7FIK - chains W and e of the 32 polymer chains in the assembly; structure by electron microscopy, 3.70 A resolution.

Chain W:
Molecule: Nup155-prov protein
Organism: Xenopus laevis
UniProtKB: Q7ZWL0 (Q7ZWL0_XENLA); residues 1-1388 here = UniProt positions 1-1388
Chain sequence (1388 residues; each row starts with the number of its first residue):
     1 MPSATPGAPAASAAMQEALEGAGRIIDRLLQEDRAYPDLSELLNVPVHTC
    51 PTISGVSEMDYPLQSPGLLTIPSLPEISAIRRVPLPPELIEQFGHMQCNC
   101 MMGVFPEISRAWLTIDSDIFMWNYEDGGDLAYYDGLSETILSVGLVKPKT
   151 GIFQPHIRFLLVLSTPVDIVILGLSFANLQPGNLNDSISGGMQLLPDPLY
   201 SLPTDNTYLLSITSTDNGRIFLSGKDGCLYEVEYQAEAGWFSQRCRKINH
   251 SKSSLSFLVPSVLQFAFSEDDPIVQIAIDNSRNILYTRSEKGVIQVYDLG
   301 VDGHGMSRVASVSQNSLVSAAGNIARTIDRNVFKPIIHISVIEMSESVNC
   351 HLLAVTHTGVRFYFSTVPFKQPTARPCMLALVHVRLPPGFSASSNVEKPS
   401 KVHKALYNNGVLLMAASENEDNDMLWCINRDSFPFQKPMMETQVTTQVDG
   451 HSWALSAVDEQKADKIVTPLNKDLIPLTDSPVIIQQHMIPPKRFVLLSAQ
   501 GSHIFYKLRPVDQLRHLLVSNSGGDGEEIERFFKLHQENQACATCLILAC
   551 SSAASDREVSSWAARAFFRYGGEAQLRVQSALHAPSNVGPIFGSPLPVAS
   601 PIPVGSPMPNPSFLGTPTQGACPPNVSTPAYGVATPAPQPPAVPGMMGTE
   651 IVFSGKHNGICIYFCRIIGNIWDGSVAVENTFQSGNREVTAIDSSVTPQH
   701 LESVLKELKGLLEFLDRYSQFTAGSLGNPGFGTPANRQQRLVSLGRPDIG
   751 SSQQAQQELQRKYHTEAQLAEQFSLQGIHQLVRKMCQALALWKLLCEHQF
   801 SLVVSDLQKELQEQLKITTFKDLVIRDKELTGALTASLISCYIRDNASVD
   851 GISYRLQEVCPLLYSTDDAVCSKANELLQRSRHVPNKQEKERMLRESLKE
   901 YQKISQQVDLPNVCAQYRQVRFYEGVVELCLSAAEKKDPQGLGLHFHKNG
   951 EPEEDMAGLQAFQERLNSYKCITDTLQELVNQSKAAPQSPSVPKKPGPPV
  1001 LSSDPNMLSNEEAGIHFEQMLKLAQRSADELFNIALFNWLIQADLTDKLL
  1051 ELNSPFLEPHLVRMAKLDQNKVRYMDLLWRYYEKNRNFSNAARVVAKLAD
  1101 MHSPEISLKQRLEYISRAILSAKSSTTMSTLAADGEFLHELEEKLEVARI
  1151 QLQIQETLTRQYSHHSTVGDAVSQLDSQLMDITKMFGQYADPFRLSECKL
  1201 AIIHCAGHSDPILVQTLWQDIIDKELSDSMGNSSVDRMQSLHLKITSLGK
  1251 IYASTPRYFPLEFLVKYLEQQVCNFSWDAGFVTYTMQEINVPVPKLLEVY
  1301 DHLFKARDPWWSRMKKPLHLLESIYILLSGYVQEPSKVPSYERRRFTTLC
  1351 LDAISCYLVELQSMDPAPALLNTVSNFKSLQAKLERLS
Unresolved in the structure: 1-1055, 1068-1069, 1102-1108

Chain e:
Molecule: outer Nup160
Organism: Xenopus laevis
Chain sequence (1435 residues; each row starts with the number of its first residue):
     1 MAAAERHMTPFQAIDWAGSITLPMVQRVGGFTRAIMAASVNLERSYMELI
    51 GAERETSRRNFRDLSLRPDVNLVIGGPKYADCAGGYCYSESSSLLSATRN
   101 RFLHWTSYADTLELVEISLDINLVNNAVRLRILNCSILPGGVHICETPNN
   151 IVVLILTNQTVHRLILPHPSRMYRSEIISDSHIQSIFTDIGKTNFHDPSN
   201 TYVIPAIPGRAPNTTASTAWLSSDGEALFALPSISGGILVIKMPPHDMEG
   251 LVTIAELKQSSVMQRLLTGWMPSSIRGDQGPAHLPVSLAVHTLDHDSYLF
   301 ALCQDHKLRMWSYKDQMCLMVADMLEYVPVSKDIRQTAGTGHKLRLAFSE
   351 TLGILYLGVYLHTPKQGQFCVFQLMCAESNRYSLDHISSIFTNQETLIDF
   401 TFTLTSMDIWALWLDDDNQTVVKHINFEENQAGQWNPVFVNPLPEDDLAI
   451 SDEQEPQEAYLECLFAPGRFTIAAVQKAIQILRKGSGRVLDLSWEELRKD
   501 VTLTVENEIQNAVIDYDVSQEEFRQINIENWCKFYTCCLQYQETLSRPLA
   551 LLVHPDTNMVCLLRKGFLSFLAPCSLVEHLYLVPAEHLLTVDESVISDDI
   601 DAASDIVNLIQCLRMIADYISEDMAYLMESACCHLQSPERVAEQILEDLI
   651 ANDIDNIMENIQNKLQDTRNPIRAIGFLLQNMDYETNADMEQPQPNTRLN
   701 LSTLYGSITASSVVCQAICKISATRFLICRDLLILQHLLLRLGDMALIGA
   751 GQLLHSQQELIPRAAQLLLSYYMIRWGSQCLACAVPVDILESNLQHLSVL
   801 ELSDSQVEKRRYTSGIQTIVELFFEDVARKHFPHVFIQSGASQLQEPLNW
   851 SDLIKRITNYLLQLLWPSNPNFQFAECLMRNCQYTQLQEYVRLLLPWCQV
   901 NVGSCHFMLAQCYLVAGEGHKALDCFSQAASEVEREDFLEKLIRVEEGES
   951 VSPRLQYYNRVLRLLEDVGLPELVIQLATIAIGEASDDWRSQAALRTRIF
  1001 KHHLDMGHNNQAYDALTQIPDPSRQLDCLRQLVVVLCERSQLQDLVEFPY
  1051 VNLHNEVVGIIESRARAVDLMTHNYYELLYAFHIYRHNYRKAGSVMFEYG
  1101 MRLGREVRTLRGLQKQVNSYLACLNCLRLIRPEYAWIVQPVSGAVYERPG
  1151 ASPKRNYDGESSAVPSSSQIEILELRDLEKEYVLAQTRLTLAKHNPSTAA
  1201 IAGSSAAEEMVALLVQAGLFDTAISLCQTFKLALTSVFEGLACKCIRLQQ
  1251 GGEAAQAEAWEWLAANQLATVITTKESSATDEAWRLMISYLDKYEAKNTL
  1301 YHHCIINKLLSHGVPLPNWLINRYKAMDAAELLRLYLKYDLLEEAAELVL
  1351 EYVDALLGKGHQYFGIQAPLSATSQLVWFPYSAIDHLRQALGENESNQHN
  1401 QAILSKLQRKMDEYFQKLKKATDDYKKLVQKPLRA
Unresolved in the structure: 1-40, 260-275, 485-489, 621-667, 690-702, 743-758, 838-848, 942-951, 1146-1166, 1369-1372, 1431-1435

Interface between chain W and chain e:
Contacting residue pairs (29):
  R1307(W) - E966(e)  hydrogen bond (side chain-backbone)
  R1307(W) - D967(e)
  R1307(W) - K1001(e)
  R1344(W) - R1066(e)  hydrogen bond (side chain-backbone)
  R1344(W) - A1067(e)  hydrogen bond (side chain-backbone)
  R1344(W) - V1068(e)
  R1344(W) - R1102(e)
  R1344(W) - E1106(e)  salt bridge
  T1348(W) - R1064(e)  hydrogen bond (backbone-side chain)
  T1348(W) - A1067(e)  hydrogen bond (side chain-backbone)
  T1348(W) - V1068(e)
  L1351(W) - R1064(e)
  D1352(W) - R1064(e)  salt bridge
  L1358(W) - D1027(e)
  V1359(W) - Q1031(e)
  Q1362(W) - A994(e)
  Q1362(W) - T997(e)
  Q1362(W) - R1024(e)  hydrogen bond (backbone-side chain)
  Q1362(W) - D1027(e)  hydrogen bond
  S1363(W) - A994(e)
  S1363(W) - T997(e)
  S1363(W) - R998(e)  hydrogen bond (backbone-side chain)
  M1364(W) - A994(e)
  M1364(W) - R1024(e)
  D1365(W) - N959(e)  hydrogen bond
  D1365(W) - A994(e)
  P1366(W) - R990(e)
  P1366(W) - R1024(e)
  K1378(W) - S1023(e)
Other interface residues (no listed pair), chain W (18 interface residues in all): S1355, E1360, L1371, Q1381, S1388
Other interface residues (no listed pair), chain e (21 interface residues in all): R963, R1030, A1065

In short:
18 residues of chain W and 21 residues of chain e are in contact, with 9 hydrogen bonds and 2 salt bridges.
Polar pairs include R1344(W)-E1106(e), D1352(W)-R1064(e) and R1307(W)-E966(e).
Here chain W is Nup155-prov protein and chain e is outer Nup160, both from Xenopus laevis. Entry 7FIK (The
cryo-EM structure of the CR subunit from X. laevis NPC) was determined by electron microscopy together with
7FIL from the same study.
